Entry 1CWB (X-ray diffraction, 2.20 A resolution); this record covers chains A and C.

[Chain A]
Molecule: Peptidyl-prolyl cis-trans isomerase A
Organism: Homo sapiens
Notes: EC 5.2.1.8
UniProt: P05092 (CYPH_HUMAN); residues 2-165 here correspond to UniProt positions 1-164 (UniProt number = residue number - 1)
Sequence (165 residues; each row starts with the number of its first residue):
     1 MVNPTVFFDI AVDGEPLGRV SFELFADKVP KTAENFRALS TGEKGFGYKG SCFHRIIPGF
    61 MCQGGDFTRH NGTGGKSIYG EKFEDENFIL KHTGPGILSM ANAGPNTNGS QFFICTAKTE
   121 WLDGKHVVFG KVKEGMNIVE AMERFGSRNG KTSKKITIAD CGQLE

[Chain C]
Molecule: Cyclosporin A
Sequence (11 residues; numbered 1 to 11; the number before each row is that of its first residue):
     1 ALLVXAGLVL A
Covalent attachments: covalent link Ala-1/Ala-11
Modified positions: Ala-1 (D-alanine; DAL); Leu-2, Leu-3, Leu-8, Leu-10 (N-methylleucine; MLE); Val-4 (N-methylvaline; MVA); DMT (3-hydroxy-4,4-dimethyl-2-(methylamino)-6-octenoic acid) at position 5; Ala-6 (alpha-aminobutyric acid; ABA); Gly-7 (sarcosine; SAR)
Sequence notes: engineered mutation DMT_5 (Bmt in NOR00033)

[Chain A / chain C interface]
Contacting residue pairs (23):
  Arg-55(A) / Leu-3(C)  hydrogen bond (side chain-backbone)
  Arg-55(A) / Val-4(C)
  Arg-55(A) / DMT_5(C)
  Phe-60(A) / Leu-2(C)
  Phe-60(A) / Leu-3(C)
  Phe-60(A) / Val-4(C)
  Met-61(A) / Val-4(C)
  Gln-63(A) / Val-4(C)
  Gln-63(A) / DMT_5(C)  hydrogen bond (side chain-backbone)
  Gly-72(A) / Ala-6(C)
  Gly-72(A) / Gly-7(C)  hydrogen bond (backbone-backbone)
  Ala-101(A) / Val-4(C)
  Ala-101(A) / Ala-6(C)
  Asn-102(A) / Val-4(C)
  Asn-102(A) / DMT_5(C)
  Asn-102(A) / Ala-6(C)  hydrogen bond (backbone-backbone)
  Ala-103(A) / DMT_5(C)
  Ala-103(A) / Ala-6(C)
  Gln-111(A) / Ala-6(C)
  Phe-113(A) / Val-4(C)
  Trp-121(A) / Leu-2(C)  hydrogen bond (side chain-backbone)
  Leu-122(A) / Val-4(C)
  His-126(A) / Val-4(C)
Interface residues without a listed pair, chain A (16 interface residues in all): Ile-57, Thr-73, Gly-104
Interface residues without a listed pair, chain C (8 interface residues in all): Val-9, Leu-10

[Summary]
16 residues of chain A face 8 of chain C across their interface, with 5 hydrogen bonds. Polar contacts include
Arg-55(A)/Leu-3(C), Gln-63(A)/DMT_5(C) and Trp-121(A)/Leu-2(C).
Here chain A is Peptidyl-prolyl cis-trans isomerase A (Homo sapiens) and chain C is Cyclosporin A. Entry 1CWB
(The X-ray structure of (MEBM2T)1-cyclosporin complexed with cyclophilin A provides an explanation for its
anomalously high ...) was determined by X-ray diffraction.
